PDB entry 7Z87 | electron microscopy, 2.91 A resolution | chains A and C of the 5 polymer chains in the assembly

[Chain A]
Protein: DNA-dependent protein kinase catalytic subunit
Organism: Homo sapiens
Notes: EC 2.7.11.1
Reference sequence: P78527 (PRKDC_HUMAN); residue numbers follow UniProt; this construct covers 1-4128
Amino-acid sequence (4128 residues; numbered 1 to 4128; the number before each row is that of its first residue):
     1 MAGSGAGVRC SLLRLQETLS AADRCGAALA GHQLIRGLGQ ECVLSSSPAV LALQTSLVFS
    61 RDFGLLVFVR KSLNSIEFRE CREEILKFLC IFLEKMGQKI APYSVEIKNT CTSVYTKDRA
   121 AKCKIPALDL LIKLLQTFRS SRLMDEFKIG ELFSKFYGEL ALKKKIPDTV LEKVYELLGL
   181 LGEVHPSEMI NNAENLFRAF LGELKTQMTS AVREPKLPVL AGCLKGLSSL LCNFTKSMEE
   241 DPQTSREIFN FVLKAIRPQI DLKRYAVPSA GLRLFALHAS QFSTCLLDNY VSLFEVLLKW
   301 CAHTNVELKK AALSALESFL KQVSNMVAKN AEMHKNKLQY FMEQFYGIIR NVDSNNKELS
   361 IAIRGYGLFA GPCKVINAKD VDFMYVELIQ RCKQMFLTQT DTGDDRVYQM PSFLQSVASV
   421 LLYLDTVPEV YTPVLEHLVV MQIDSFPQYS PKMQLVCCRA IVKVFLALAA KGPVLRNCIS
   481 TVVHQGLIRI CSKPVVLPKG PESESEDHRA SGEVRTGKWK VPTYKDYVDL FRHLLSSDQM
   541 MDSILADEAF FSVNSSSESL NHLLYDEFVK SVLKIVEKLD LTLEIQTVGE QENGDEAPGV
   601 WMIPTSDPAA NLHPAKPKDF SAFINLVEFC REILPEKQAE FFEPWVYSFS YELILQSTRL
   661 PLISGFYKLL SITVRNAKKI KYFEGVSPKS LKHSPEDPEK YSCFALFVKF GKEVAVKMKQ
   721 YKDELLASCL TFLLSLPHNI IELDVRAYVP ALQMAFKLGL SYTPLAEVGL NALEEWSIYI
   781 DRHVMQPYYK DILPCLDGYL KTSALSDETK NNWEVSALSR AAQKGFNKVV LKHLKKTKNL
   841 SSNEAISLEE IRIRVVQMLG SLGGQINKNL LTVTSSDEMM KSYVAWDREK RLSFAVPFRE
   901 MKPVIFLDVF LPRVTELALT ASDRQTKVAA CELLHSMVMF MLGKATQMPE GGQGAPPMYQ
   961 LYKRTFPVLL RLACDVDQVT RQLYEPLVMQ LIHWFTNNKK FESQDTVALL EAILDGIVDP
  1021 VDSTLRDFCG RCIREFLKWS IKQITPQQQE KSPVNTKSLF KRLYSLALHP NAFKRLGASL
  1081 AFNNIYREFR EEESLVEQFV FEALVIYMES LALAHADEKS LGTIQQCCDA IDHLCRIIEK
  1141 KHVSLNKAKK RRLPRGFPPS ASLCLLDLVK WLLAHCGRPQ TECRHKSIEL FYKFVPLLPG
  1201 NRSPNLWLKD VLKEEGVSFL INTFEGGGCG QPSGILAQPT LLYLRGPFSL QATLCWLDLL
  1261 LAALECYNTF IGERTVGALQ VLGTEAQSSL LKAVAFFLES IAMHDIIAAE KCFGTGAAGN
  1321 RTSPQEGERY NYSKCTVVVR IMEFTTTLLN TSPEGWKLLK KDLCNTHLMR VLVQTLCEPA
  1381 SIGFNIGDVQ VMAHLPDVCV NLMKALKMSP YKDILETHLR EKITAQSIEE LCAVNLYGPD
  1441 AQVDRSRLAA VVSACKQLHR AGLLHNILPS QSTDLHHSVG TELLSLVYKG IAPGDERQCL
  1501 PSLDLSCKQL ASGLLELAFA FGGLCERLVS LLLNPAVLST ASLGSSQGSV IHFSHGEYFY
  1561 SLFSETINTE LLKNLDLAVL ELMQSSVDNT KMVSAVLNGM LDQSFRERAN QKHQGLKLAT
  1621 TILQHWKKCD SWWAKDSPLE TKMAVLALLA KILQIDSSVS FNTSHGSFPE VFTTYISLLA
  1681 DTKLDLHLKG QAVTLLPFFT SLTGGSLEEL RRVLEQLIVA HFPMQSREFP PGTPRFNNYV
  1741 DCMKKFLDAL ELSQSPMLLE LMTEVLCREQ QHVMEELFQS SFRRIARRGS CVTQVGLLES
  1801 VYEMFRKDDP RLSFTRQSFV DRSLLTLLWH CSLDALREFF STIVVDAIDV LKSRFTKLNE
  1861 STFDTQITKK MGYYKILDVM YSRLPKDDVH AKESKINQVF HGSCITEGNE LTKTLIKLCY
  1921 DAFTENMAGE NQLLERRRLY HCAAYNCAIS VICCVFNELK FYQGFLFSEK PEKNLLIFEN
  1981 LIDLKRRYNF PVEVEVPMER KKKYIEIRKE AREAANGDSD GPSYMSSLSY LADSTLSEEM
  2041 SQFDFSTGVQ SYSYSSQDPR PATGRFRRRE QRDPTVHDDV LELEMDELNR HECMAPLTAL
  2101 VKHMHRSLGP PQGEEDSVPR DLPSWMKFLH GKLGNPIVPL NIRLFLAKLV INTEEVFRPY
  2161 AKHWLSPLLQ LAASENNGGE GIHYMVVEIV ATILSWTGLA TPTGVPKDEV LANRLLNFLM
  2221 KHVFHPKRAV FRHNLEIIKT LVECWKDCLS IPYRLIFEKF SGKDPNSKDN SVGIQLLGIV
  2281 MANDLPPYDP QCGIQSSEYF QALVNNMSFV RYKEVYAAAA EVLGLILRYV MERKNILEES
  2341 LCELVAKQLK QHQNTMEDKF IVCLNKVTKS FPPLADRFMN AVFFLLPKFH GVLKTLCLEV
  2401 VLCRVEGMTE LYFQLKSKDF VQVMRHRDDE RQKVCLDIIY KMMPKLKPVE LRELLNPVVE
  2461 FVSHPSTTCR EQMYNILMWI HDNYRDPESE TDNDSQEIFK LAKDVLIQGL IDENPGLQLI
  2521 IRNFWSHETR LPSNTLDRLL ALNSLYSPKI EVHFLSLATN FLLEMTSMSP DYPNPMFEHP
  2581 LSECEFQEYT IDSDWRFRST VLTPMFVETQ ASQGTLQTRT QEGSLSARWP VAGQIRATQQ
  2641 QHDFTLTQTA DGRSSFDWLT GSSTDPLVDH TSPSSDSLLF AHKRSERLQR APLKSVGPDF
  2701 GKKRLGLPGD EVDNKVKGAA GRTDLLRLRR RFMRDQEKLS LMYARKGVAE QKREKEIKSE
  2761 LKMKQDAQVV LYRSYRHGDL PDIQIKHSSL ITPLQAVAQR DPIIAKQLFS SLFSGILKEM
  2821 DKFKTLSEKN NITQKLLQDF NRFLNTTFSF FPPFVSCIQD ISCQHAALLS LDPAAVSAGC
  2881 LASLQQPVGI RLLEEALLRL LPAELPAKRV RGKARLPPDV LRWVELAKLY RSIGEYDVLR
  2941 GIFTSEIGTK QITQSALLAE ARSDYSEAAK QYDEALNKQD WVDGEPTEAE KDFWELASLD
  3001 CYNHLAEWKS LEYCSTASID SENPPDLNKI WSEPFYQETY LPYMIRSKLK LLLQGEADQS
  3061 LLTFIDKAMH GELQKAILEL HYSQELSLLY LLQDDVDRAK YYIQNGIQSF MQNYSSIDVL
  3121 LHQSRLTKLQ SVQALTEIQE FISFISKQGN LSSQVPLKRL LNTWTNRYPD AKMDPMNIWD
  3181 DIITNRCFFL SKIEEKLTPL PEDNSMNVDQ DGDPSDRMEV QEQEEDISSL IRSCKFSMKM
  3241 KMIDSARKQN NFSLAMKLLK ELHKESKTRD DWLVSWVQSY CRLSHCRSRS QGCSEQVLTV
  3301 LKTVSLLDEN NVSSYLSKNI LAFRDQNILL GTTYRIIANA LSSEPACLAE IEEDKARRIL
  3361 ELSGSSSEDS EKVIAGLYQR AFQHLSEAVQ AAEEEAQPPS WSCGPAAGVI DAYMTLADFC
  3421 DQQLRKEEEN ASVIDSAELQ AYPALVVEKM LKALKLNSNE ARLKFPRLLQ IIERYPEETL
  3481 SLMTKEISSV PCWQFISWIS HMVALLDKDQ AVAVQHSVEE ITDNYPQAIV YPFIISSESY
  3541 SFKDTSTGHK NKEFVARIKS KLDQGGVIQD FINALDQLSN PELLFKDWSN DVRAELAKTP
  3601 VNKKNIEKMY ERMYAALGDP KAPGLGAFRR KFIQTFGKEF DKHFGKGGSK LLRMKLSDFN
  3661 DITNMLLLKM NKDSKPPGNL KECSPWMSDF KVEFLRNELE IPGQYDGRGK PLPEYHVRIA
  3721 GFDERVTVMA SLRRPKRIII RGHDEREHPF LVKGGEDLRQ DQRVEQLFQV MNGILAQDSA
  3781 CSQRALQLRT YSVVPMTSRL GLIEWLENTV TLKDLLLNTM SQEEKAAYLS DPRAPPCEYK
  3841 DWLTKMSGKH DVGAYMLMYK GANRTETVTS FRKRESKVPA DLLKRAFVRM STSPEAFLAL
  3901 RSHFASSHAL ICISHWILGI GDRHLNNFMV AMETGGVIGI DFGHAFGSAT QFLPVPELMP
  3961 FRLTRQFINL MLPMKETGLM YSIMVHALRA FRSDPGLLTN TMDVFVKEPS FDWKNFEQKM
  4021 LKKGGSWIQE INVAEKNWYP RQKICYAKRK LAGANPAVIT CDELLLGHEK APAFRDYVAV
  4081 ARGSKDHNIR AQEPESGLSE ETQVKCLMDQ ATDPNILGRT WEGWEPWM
Unresolved in the structure: 1-6, 497-516, 547-556, 583-606, 686-698, 1231-1240, 1304-1322, 1495-1497, 1542-1549, 1995-2033, 2051-2081, 2109-2118, 2581-2732, 2770-2778, 2900-2916, 3200-3225, 3362-3367, 3395-3405, 4013-4037
Ligand contacts: Nedisertib (1IX; (S)-[2-chloranyl-4-fluoranyl-5-(7-morpholin-4-ylquinazolin-4-yl)phenyl]-(6-methoxypyridazin-3-yl)methanol): Met-3729, Ala-3730, Ser-3731, Pro-3735, Leu-3751, Lys-3753, Asp-3761, Tyr-3791, Ile-3803, Glu-3804, Trp-3805, Leu-3806, Thr-3809, Thr-3811, Asp-3814, His-3924, Asn-3926, Asn-3927, Met-3929, Ile-3940, Asp-3941
Reported in the primary citation:
  - binding site for the 26-nt DNA strand: Arg-820, Lys-832
  - contacts within the chain: Arg-36/Gln-823 (hydrogen bond), Gln-40/Gln-823 (hydrogen bond), Phe-88/Phe-826, Ile-91/Phe-826, Arg-36/Phe-826 (backbone contact), Gln-40/Phe-826 (backbone contact), Glu-84/Phe-826 (backbone contact), Lys-87/Phe-826 (backbone contact), Glu-94/Lys-835 (salt bridge), Ala-49/Tyr-3101 (hydrophobic contact), Val-50/Tyr-3101 (hydrophobic contact), Leu-53/Tyr-3101 (hydrophobic contact)
  - conformationally variable residues (order/disorder transition): Ser-816 to Lys-836, Thr-837 to Ile-846, Asp-2735 to Gln-2768
  - catalytic residues: Ser-3731, Asp-3922, His-3924 (proposed by the authors, not directly observed)

[Chain C]
Protein: X-ray repair cross-complementing protein 5
Organism: Homo sapiens
Notes: EC 3.6.4.-
Reference sequence: P13010 (XRCC5_HUMAN); numbering as in UniProt (aligned over 1-732)
Amino-acid sequence (732 residues; each row starts with the number of its first residue):
     1 MVRSGNKAAV VLCMDVGFTM SNSIPGIESP FEQAKKVITM FVQRQVFAEN KDEIALVLFG
    61 TDGTDNPLSG GDQYQNITVH RHLMLPDFDL LEDIESKIQP GSQQADFLDA LIVSMDVIQH
   121 ETIGKKFEKR HIEIFTDLSS RFSKSQLDII IHSLKKCDIS LQFFLPFSLG KEDGSGDRGD
   181 GPFRLGGHGP SFPLKGITEQ QKEGLEIVKM VMISLEGEDG LDEIYSFSES LRKLCVFKKI
   241 ERHSIHWPCR LTIGSNLSIR IAAYKSILQE RVKKTWTVVD AKTLKKEDIQ KETVYCLNDD
   301 DETEVLKEDI IQGFRYGSDI VPFSKVDEEQ MKYKSEGKCF SVLGFCKSSQ VQRRFFMGNQ
   361 VLKVFAARDD EAAAVALSSL IHALDDLDMV AIVRYAYDKR ANPQVGVAFP HIKHNYECLV
   421 YVQLPFMEDL RQYMFSSLKN SKKYAPTEAQ LNAVDALIDS MSLAKKDEKT DTLEDLFPTT
   481 KIPNPRFQRL FQCLLHRALH PREPLPPIQQ HIWNMLNPPA EVTTKSQIPL SKIKTLFPLI
   541 EAKKKDQVTA QEIFQDNHED GPTAKKLKTE QGGAHFSVSS LAEGSVTSVG SVNPAENFRV
   601 LVKQKKASFE EASNQLINHI EQFLDTNETP YFMKSIDCIR AFREEAIKFS EEQRFNNFLK
   661 ALQEKVEIKQ LNHFWEIVVQ DGITLITKEE ASGSSVTAEE AKKFLAPKDK PSGDTAAVFE
   721 EGGDVDDLLD MI
Unresolved in the structure: 1-5, 171-180, 556-594, 707-723

[How chain A and chain C interact]
Pairs across the interface - 62 pairs, chain A then chain C:
  Ser-113(A) with Asp-300(C)
  Thr-116(A) with Asp-300(C); Glu-302(C), hydrogen bond
  Lys-117(A) with Asn-298(C); Asp-299(C); Asp-300(C)
  Gln-207(A) with Ala-550(C)
  Met-208(A) with Ala-550(C); Phe-554(C)
  Thr-209(A) with Gln-551(C)
  Ser-210(A) with Thr-549(C); Ala-550(C); Gln-551(C), hydrogen bond (backbone-backbone)
  Ala-211(A) with Thr-549(C); Gln-551(C)
  Val-212(A) with Thr-549(C)
  Arg-213(A) with Thr-549(C); Ala-550(C), hydrogen bond (backbone-backbone)
  Glu-214(A) with Val-548(C)
  Pro-215(A) with Ala-550(C); Ile-553(C), hydrophobic
  Leu-220(A) with Phe-554(C), hydrophobic
  Lys-254(A) with Phe-554(C)
  Gln-259(A) with Ile-553(C); Phe-554(C); Gln-555(C), hydrogen bond (side chain-backbone)
  Ile-260(A) with Val-548(C), hydrophobic; Ile-553(C), hydrophobic
  Leu-262(A) with Ile-553(C), hydrophobic
  Glu-1715(A) with Glu-628(C)
  Gln-1716(A) with Pro-630(C)
  Val-1719(A) with Tyr-631(C); Lys-634(C)
  Ala-1720(A) with Ala-595(C); Glu-596(C); Lys-634(C)
  His-1721(A) with Ala-595(C)
  Phe-1722(A) with Ala-595(C)
  Met-1724(A) with Ala-595(C), hydrophobic; Arg-599(C); His-619(C); Gln-622(C); Phe-623(C)
  Gln-1725(A) with Gln-622(C)
  Arg-1735(A) with Phe-598(C)
  Glu-1764(A) with Thr-626(C), hydrogen bond
  Arg-1768(A) with Tyr-631(C)
  Asp-1809(A) with Asn-627(C), hydrogen bond
  Pro-1810(A) with Asp-625(C); Asn-627(C), hydrogen bond (backbone-side chain); Lys-669(C), hydrogen bond (backbone-side chain); Gln-670(C)
  Arg-1811(A) with Asp-625(C); Thr-626(C); Lys-669(C)
  Leu-1812(A) with Asp-625(C), hydrogen bond (backbone-side chain)
  Phe-1961(A) with Leu-728(C), hydrophobic; Ile-732(C), hydrophobic
  Gly-1964(A) with Leu-728(C)
  Phe-1965(A) with Leu-728(C), hydrophobic; Leu-729(C), hydrophobic
  Lys-1970(A) with Val-725(C)
Other interface residues (no listed pair), chain A (45 interface residues in all): Asn-74, Ala-255, Val-267, Ile-1718, Glu-1728, Thr-1815, Asn-1909, Ile-1916, Lys-1917
Other interface residues (no listed pair), chain C (32 interface residues in all): Glu-552

[In short]
Chain A and chain C form an interface of 45 and 32 residues respectively; the contacts include 9 hydrogen
bonds. Among the polar pairs are Thr-116(A)/Glu-302(C), Gln-259(A)/Gln-555(C) and Glu-1764(A)/Thr-626(C).
Ligands of chain A: Nedisertib. From the paper: catalytic residues Ser-3731(A), Asp-3922(A) and His-3924(A); a
binding site for the 26-nt DNA strand at Arg-820(A) and Lys-832(A).
Here chain A is DNA-dependent protein kinase catalytic subunit and chain C is X-ray repair cross-complementing
protein 5, both from Homo sapiens. Entry 7Z87 (DNA-PK in the active state) was determined by electron
microscopy, deposited together with 7Z88.
